PDB entry 7NNH | electron microscopy, 4.00 A resolution | chain X

== Chain X ==
Name: Erythrocyte membrane protein 1
Organism: Plasmodium falciparum
Reference sequence: Q6UDW7 (Q6UDW7_PLAFA); residues 3-2651 here correspond to UniProt positions 1-2649 (UniProt number = residue number - 2)
Chain sequence (2649 residues; row label = number of the first residue in the row):
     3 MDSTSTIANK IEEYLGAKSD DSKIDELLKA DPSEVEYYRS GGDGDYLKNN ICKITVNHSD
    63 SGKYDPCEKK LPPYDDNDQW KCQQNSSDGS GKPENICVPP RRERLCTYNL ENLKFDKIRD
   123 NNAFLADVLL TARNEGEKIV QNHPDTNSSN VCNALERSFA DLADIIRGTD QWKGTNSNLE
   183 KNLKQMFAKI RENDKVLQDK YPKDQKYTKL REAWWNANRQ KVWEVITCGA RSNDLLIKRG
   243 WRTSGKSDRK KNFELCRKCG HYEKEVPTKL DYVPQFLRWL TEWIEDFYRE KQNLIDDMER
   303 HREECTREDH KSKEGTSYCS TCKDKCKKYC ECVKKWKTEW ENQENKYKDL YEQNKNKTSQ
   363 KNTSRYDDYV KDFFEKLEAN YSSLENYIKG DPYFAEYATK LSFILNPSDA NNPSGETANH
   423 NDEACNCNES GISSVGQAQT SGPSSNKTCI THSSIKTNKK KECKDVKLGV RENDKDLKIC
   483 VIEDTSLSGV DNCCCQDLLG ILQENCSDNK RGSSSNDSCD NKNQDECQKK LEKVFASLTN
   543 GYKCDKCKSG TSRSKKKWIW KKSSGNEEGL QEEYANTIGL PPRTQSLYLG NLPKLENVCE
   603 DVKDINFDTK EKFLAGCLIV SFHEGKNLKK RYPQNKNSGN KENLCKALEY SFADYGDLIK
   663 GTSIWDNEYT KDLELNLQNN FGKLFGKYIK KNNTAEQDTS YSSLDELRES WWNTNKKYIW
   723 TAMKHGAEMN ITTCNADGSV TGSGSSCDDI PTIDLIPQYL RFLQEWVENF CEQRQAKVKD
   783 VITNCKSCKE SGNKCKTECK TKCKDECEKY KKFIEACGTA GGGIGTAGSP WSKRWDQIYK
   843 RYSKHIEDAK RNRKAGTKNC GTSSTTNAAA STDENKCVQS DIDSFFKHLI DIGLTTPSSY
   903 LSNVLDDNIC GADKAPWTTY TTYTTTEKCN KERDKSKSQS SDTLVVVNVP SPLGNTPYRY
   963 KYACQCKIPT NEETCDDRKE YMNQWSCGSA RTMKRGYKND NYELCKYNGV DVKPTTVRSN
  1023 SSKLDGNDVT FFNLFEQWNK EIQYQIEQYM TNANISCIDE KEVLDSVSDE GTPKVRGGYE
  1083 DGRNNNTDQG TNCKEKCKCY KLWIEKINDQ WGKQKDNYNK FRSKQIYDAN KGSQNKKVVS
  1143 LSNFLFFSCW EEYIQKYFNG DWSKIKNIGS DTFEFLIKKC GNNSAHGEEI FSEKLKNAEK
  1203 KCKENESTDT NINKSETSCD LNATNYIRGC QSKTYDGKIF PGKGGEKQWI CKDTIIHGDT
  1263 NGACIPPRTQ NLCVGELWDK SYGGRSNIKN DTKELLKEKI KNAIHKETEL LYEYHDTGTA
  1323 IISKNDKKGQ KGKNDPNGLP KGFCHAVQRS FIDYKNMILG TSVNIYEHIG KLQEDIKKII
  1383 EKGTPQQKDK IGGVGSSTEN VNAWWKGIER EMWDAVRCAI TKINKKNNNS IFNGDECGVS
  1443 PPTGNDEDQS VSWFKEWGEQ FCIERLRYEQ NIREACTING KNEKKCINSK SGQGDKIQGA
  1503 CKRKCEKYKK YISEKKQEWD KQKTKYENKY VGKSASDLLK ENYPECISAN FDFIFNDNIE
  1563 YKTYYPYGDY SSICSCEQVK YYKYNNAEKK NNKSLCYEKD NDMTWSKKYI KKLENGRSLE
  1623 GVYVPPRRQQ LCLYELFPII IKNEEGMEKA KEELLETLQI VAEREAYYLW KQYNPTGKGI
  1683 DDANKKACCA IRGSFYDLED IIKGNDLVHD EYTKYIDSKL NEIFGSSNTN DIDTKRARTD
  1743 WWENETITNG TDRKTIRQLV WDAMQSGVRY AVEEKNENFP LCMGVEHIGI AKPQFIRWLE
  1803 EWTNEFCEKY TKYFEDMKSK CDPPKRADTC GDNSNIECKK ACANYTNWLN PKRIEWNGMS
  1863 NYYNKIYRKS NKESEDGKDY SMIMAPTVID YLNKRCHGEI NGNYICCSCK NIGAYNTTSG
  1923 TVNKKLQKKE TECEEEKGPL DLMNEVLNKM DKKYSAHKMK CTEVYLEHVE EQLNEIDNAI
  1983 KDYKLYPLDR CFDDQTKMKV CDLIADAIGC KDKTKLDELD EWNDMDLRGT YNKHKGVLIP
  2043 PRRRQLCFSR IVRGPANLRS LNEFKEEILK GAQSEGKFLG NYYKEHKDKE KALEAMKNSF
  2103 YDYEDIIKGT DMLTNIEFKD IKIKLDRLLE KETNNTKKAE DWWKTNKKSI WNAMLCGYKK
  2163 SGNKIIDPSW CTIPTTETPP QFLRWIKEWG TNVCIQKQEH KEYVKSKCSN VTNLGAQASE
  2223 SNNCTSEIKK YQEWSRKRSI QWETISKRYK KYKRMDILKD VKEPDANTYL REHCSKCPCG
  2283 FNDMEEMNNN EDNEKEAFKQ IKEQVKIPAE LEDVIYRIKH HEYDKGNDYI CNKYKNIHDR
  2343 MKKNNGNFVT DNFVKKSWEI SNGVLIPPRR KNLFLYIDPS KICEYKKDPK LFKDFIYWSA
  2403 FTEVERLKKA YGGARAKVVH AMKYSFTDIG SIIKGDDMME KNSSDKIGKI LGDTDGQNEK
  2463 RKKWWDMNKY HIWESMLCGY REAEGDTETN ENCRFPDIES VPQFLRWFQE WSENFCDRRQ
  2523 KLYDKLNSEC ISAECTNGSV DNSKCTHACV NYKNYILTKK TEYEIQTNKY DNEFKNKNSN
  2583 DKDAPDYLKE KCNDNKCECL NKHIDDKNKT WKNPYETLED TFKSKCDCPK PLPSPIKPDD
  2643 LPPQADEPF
Disordered / not traced: 3-1987, 2625-2651
Construct notes: conflict Ser1194 (Asn1192 in Q6UDW7), Asn1730 (Asp1728 in Q6UDW7), Asp1878 (Gly1876 in Q6UDW7), Gln2243 (Arg2241 in Q6UDW7)
Disulfides: Cys1993-Cys2173, Cys2003-Cys2158, Cys2012-Cys2049, Cys2210-Cys2226, Cys2276-Cys2279, Cys2333-Cys2480, Cys2518-Cys2601, Cys2532-Cys2547, Cys2594-Cys2599

== Summary ==
Chain X is Erythrocyte membrane protein 1 (Plasmodium falciparum); the structure, Cryo-EM structure of VAR2CSA
FCR3 domain DBL5/6, was determined by electron microscopy together with 7B54 and 7B52 from the same study.
